Entry 2JI1 (X-ray diffraction, 1.70 A resolution); this record covers chains A and B.

Chain A (and B):
Protein: Desulfoferrodoxin
Organism: Desulfarculus baarsii
Notes: EC 1.15.1.2; chain B of this document is another copy of the same molecule, construct and numbering; everything in this record applies to it too
UniProt: Q46495 (DFX_DESB2); residues 1-126 here = UniProt positions 1-126
Sequence (126 residues; row label = number of the first residue in the row):
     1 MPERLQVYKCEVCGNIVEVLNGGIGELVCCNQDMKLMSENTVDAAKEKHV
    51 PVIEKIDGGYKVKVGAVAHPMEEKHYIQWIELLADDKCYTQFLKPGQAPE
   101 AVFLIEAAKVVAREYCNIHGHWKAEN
Not modelled in the structure: 1
UniProt features mapped onto this chain:
  - binding site (Fe cation): Cys-10, Cys-13, Cys-29, Cys-30, His-49, His-69, His-75, Cys-116, His-119
What the authors report for this chain:
  - catalytic residues: Lys-48 (citing earlier work)

How chain A and chain B interact:
Residue-residue contacts - 76 pairs, chain A then chain B:
  Pro-2(A) / Asn-15(B)
  Arg-4(A) / Phe-92(B)
  Cys-13(A) / Gly-23(B)
  Cys-13(A) / Gly-25(B)  hydrogen bond (side chain-backbone)
  Gly-14(A) / Asn-21(B)  hydrogen bond (backbone-side chain)
  Gly-14(A) / Gly-22(B)
  Asn-15(A) / Pro-2(B)
  Asn-15(A) / Asn-21(B)
  Asn-15(A) / Gly-22(B)
  Asn-15(A) / Gly-23(B)  hydrogen bond (side chain-backbone)
  Asn-15(A) / Gly-25(B)  hydrogen bond (side chain-backbone)
  Asn-15(A) / Leu-27(B)
  Ile-16(A) / Val-19(B)
  Ile-16(A) / Leu-20(B)  hydrogen bond (backbone-backbone)
  Ile-16(A) / Asn-21(B)  hydrogen bond (backbone-backbone)
  Val-17(A) / Val-17(B)  hydrophobic
  Val-17(A) / Glu-18(B)
  Val-17(A) / Leu-27(B)  hydrophobic
  Glu-18(A) / Val-17(B)
  Glu-18(A) / Glu-18(B)  hydrogen bond (backbone-backbone)
  Glu-18(A) / Leu-20(B)
  Val-19(A) / Ile-16(B)
  Leu-20(A) / Ile-16(B)  hydrogen bond (backbone-backbone)
  Leu-20(A) / Glu-18(B)
  Leu-20(A) / Trp-79(B)  hydrophobic
  Leu-20(A) / Phe-92(B)  hydrophobic
  Asn-21(A) / Gly-14(B)  hydrogen bond (side chain-backbone)
  Asn-21(A) / Asn-15(B)
  Asn-21(A) / Ile-16(B)  hydrogen bond (backbone-backbone)
  Asn-21(A) / Gln-78(B)  hydrogen bond
  Gly-22(A) / Gly-14(B)
  Gly-22(A) / Asn-15(B)
  Gly-23(A) / Cys-13(B)
  Gly-23(A) / Asn-15(B)  hydrogen bond (backbone-side chain)
  Gly-25(A) / Cys-13(B)  hydrogen bond (backbone-side chain)
  Gly-25(A) / Asn-15(B)  hydrogen bond (backbone-side chain)
  Gly-25(A) / Cys-29(B)
  Glu-26(A) / Val-28(B)
  Glu-26(A) / Cys-29(B)
  Leu-27(A) / Val-28(B)
  Leu-27(A) / Met-34(B)  hydrophobic
  Val-28(A) / Leu-27(B)
  Val-28(A) / Val-28(B)  hydrogen bond (backbone-backbone)
  Cys-29(A) / Gly-25(B)
  Cys-29(A) / Glu-26(B)
  Met-34(A) / Leu-27(B)  hydrophobic
  Gln-78(A) / Asn-21(B)  hydrogen bond
  Trp-79(A) / Leu-20(B)  hydrophobic
  Asp-86(A) / Thr-90(B)
  Asp-86(A) / Gln-91(B)
  Asp-86(A) / Phe-92(B)  hydrogen bond (backbone-backbone)
  Asp-86(A) / Lys-94(B)  salt bridge
  Lys-87(A) / Thr-90(B)
  Lys-87(A) / Gln-91(B)  hydrogen bond
  Cys-88(A) / Cys-88(B)
  Cys-88(A) / Tyr-89(B)
  Cys-88(A) / Thr-90(B)  hydrogen bond (backbone-backbone)
  Cys-88(A) / Phe-92(B)  hydrophobic
  Tyr-89(A) / Cys-88(B)
  Tyr-89(A) / Tyr-89(B)  hydrophobic
  Tyr-89(A) / Thr-90(B)
  Tyr-89(A) / Val-102(B)
  Tyr-89(A) / Phe-103(B)
  Thr-90(A) / Lys-87(B)
  Thr-90(A) / Cys-88(B)  hydrogen bond (backbone-backbone)
  Thr-90(A) / Tyr-89(B)
  Gln-91(A) / Asp-86(B)  hydrogen bond (side chain-backbone)
  Gln-91(A) / Lys-87(B)  hydrogen bond
  Phe-92(A) / Arg-4(B)
  Phe-92(A) / Leu-20(B)
  Phe-92(A) / Asp-86(B)  hydrogen bond (backbone-backbone)
  Phe-92(A) / Cys-88(B)  hydrophobic
  Lys-94(A) / Asp-86(B)  salt bridge
  Val-102(A) / Tyr-89(B)
  Phe-103(A) / Tyr-89(B)
  Leu-104(A) / Leu-104(B)  hydrophobic
Other interface residues (no listed pair), chain A (36 interface residues in all): Leu-5, Val-7, Ile-24, Cys-30
Other interface residues (no listed pair), chain B (36 interface residues in all): Leu-5, Val-7, Ile-24, Cys-30

In short:
Chain A and chain B each contribute 36 residues to their interface; the contacts include 23 hydrogen bonds and
2 salt bridges. Polar pairs include Asp-86(A)/Lys-94(B), Cys-13(A)/Gly-25(B) and Gly-14(A)/Asn-21(B). Curated
annotation (UniProt) lists 9 Fe cation-binding residues on chain A. From the paper: the catalytic residue
Lys-48(A).
Both chains are Desulfoferrodoxin (Desulfarculus baarsii). Entry 2JI1 (X-ray structure of wild-type superoxide
reductase from Desulfoarculus baarsii) was determined by X-ray diffraction together with 2JI3 from the same
study.
